PDB entry 1RDT | X-ray diffraction, 2.40 A resolution | chains A and B of the 4 polymer chains in the assembly

== Chain A ==
Name: Retinoic acid receptor RXR-alpha
Organism: Homo sapiens
Notes: fragment: ligand binding doamin
UniProtKB: P19793 (RXRA_HUMAN); numbering as in UniProt (aligned over 225-462)
Sequence (242 residues; each row starts with the number of its first residue):
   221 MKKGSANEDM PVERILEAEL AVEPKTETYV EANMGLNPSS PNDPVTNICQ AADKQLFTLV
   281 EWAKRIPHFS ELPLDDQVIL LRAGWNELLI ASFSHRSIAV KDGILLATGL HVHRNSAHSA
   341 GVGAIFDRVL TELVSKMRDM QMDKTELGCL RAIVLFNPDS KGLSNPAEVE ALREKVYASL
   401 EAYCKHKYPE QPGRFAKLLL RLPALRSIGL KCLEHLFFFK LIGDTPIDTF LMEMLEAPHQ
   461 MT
Not modelled in the structure: 221-227, 245-262, 457-462
Sequence notes: cloning artifact (221-224)
Residues lining bound ligands: L79 ((S)-(2E)-3[4-(5,5,8,8-tetramethyl-5,6,7,8-tetrahydro-2-naphthalenyl)tetrahydro-1-benzofuran-2-yl]-2-propenoic acid): V265, I268, A271, A272, Q275, W305, N306, L309, I310, F313, R316, I324, L326, A327, V342, I345, F346, V349, C432, H435, L436, F439
Curated features (UniProtKB/Swiss-Prot):
  - region: R348 to G368 (Required for nuclear export)
  - binding site (9-cis-retinoate): R316, A327
  - binding site (all-trans-retinoate): R316, A327
  - modified residue (Phosphoserine): S259, S260
  - mutagenesis: V280 (V280A: Abolished ubiquitination and degradation by UBR5), E352 to T462 (No impact on acetylation by EP300), M357 to M360 (Abolishes nuclear export), L418 to L430 (Abolishes nuclear localization), E434 (E434N/Q/K/A: As a heterodimer with NR1H4, impairs interaction with coactivator NCOA1. Impairs transcriptional activity)

== Chain B ==
Name: LxxLL motif coactivator
Notes: fragment: LxxLL peptide
Sequence (25 residues; row label = number of the first residue in the row):
   676 CPSSHSSLTE RHKILHRLLQ EGSPS
Not modelled in the structure: 676-686, 696-700

== How chain A and chain B interact ==
Residue-residue contacts - 20 pairs, chain A then chain B:
  F277(A) with L693(B), hydrophobic
  V280(A) with L693(B), hydrophobic; L694(B), hydrophobic
  K284(A) with L693(B), hydrogen bond (side chain-backbone); L694(B), hydrogen bond (side chain-backbone)
  L294(A) with H691(B); Q695(B)
  Q297(A) with L694(B)
  V298(A) with L690(B); L694(B), hydrophobic
  L301(A) with L690(B), hydrophobic; L694(B), hydrophobic
  R302(A) with H687(B), hydrogen bond; L690(B)
  F450(A) with I689(B), hydrophobic; L693(B), hydrophobic
  E453(A) with H687(B); K688(B); I689(B), hydrogen bond (side chain-backbone); L690(B), hydrogen bond (side chain-backbone)
Also at the interface, not in a pair above, chain A (13 interface residues in all): F289, T449, M454

== Overview ==
Chain A and chain B form an interface of 13 and 8 residues respectively; the contacts include 5 hydrogen
bonds. Polar contacts include K284(A)-L693(B), K284(A)-L694(B) and R302(A)-H687(B). Bound to chain A: compound
L79.
Chain A is Retinoic acid receptor RXR-alpha (Homo sapiens) and chain B is LxxLL motif coactivator; the
structure, Crystal Structure of a new rexinoid bound to the RXRalpha ligand binding doamin in the
RXRalpha/PPARgamma ..., was determined by X-ray diffraction.
